PDB entry 4CZX | X-ray diffraction, 1.85 A resolution | chains A and B

Chain A:
Molecule: Pab-dependent poly(a)-specific ribonuclease subunit PAN2
Organism: Neurospora crassa
Notes: EC 3.1.13.4; fragment: wd40 domain, residues 1-321
UniProtKB: P0C581 (PAN2_NEUCR); residue numbers follow UniProt; this construct covers 1-321
Sequence (324 residues; numbered -2 to 321; the number before each row is that of its first residue; numbers below 1 keep their minus sign (Pro-2 is residue -2)):
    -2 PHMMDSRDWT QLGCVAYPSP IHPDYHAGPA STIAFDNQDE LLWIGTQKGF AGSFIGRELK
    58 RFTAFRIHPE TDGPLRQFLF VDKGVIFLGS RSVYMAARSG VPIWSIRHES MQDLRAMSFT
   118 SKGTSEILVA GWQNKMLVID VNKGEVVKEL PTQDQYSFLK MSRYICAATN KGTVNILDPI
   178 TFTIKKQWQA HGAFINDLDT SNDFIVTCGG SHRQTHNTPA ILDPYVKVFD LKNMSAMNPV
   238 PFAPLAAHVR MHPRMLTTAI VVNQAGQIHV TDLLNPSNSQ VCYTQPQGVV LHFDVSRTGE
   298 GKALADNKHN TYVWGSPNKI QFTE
Sequence notes: expression tag (-2 to 0)

Chain B:
Molecule: Pab-dependent poly(a)-specific ribonuclease subunit PAN3
Organism: Neurospora crassa
Notes: fragment: c-term, residues 538-656
UniProtKB: Q7SDP4 (PAN3_NEUCR); numbering as in UniProt (aligned over 538-656)
Sequence (147 residues; row label = number of the first residue in the row):
   510 MGSSHHHHHH SSGTGSGENL YFQGHMLEEL ENGRIARLMF KLSVVNERGD SCGVHNWSET
   570 GERLLLKLFR DYVFHQVDAD GKARLDTNHY LNCLSKLDAS SEEQILLTSR DNATVFVVSY
   630 RSIRQMLDRA YGELGKESKP SATGATI
Not modelled in the structure: 510-538, 560-563, 646-656
Sequence notes: expression tag (510-537)

Interface between chain A and chain B:
Contacting residue pairs (29):
  Pro20(A) - Ala622(B)
  Phe47(A) - Ala622(B)
  Phe47(A) - Thr623(B)
  Arg58(A) - Asn621(B)
  Arg58(A) - Val624(B)
  Phe59(A) - Val624(B)
  Phe59(A) - Val626(B)  hydrophobic
  Thr60(A) - Val624(B)
  Thr60(A) - Val626(B)
  Ala61(A) - Ala622(B)
  Ala61(A) - Thr623(B)
  Ala61(A) - Val624(B)  hydrogen bond (backbone-backbone)
  Arg63(A) - Trp566(B)  hydrogen bond (backbone-side chain)
  Ile64(A) - Trp566(B)  hydrogen bond (backbone-side chain)
  His65(A) - Trp566(B)
  Pro66(A) - Trp566(B)
  Tyr91(A) - Trp566(B)
  Tyr91(A) - Ser567(B)
  Ser96(A) - Phe625(B)
  Ser96(A) - Val626(B)  hydrogen bond (backbone-backbone)
  Gly97(A) - Phe625(B)
  Val98(A) - Val627(B)  hydrophobic
  Val98(A) - Met635(B)  hydrophobic
  Pro99(A) - Ser567(B)
  Pro99(A) - Glu571(B)
  Trp101(A) - Ser567(B)
  Ser102(A) - Asn565(B)
  Ser102(A) - Trp566(B)  hydrogen bond (side chain-backbone)
  Ser102(A) - Ser567(B)
Also at the interface, not in a pair above, chain A (19 interface residues in all): Ile18, Phe62
Also at the interface, not in a pair above, chain B (18 interface residues in all): Gly570, Leu574, Leu615, Thr617, Asp620, Ser631

In short:
The interface between chain A and chain B involves 19 residues on one side and 18 on the other; the contacts
include 5 hydrogen bonds. Polar contacts include Arg63(A)-Trp566(B), Ile64(A)-Trp566(B) and
Ser102(A)-Trp566(B).
Chain A is Pab-dependent poly(a)-specific ribonuclease subunit PAN2 and chain B is Pab-dependent
poly(a)-specific ribonuclease subunit PAN3, both from Neurospora crassa; the structure, Complex of Neurospora
crassa PAN2 (WD40) with PAN3 (C-TERM), was determined by X-ray diffraction together with 4CZV, 4CZW, 4CZY and
4D0K from the same study.
